PDB entry 5M7G | X-ray diffraction, 2.25 A resolution | chains A and B of the 6 polymer chains in the assembly

# Chain A
Name: Tubulin alpha-1B chain
From: Bos taurus
Reference sequence: P81947 (TBA1B_BOVIN); residues 1-451 here = UniProt positions 1-451
Sequence (451 residues; numbered 1 to 451; the number before each row is that of its first residue):
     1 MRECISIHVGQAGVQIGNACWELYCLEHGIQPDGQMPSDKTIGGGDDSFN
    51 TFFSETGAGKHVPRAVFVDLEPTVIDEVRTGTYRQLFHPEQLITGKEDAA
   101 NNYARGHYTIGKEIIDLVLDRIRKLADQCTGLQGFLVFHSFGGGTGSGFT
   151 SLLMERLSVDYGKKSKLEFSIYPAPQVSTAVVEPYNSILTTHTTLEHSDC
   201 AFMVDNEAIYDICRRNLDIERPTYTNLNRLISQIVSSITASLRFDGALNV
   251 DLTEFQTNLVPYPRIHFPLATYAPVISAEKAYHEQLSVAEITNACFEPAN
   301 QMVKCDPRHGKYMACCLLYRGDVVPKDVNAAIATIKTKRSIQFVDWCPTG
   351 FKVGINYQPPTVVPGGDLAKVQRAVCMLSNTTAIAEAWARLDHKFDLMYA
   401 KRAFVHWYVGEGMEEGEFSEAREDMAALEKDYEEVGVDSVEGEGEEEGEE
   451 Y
Unresolved in the structure: 437-451
Ion coordination: Ca2+: Asp39, Thr41, Gly44, Glu55
Small-molecule neighbours:
  - mbt147 (FB7; 5-(2,6-dimorpholin-4-ylpyridin-4-yl)-4-(trifluoromethyl)pyridin-2-amine): Asn101, Ser178, Thr179, Ala180, Val181
  - GTP (guanosine-5'-triphosphate): Gly10, Gln11, Ala12, Gln15, Ile16, Asp69, Asp98, Ala99, Ala100, Asn101, Ser140, Gly142, Gly143, Gly144, Thr145, Gly146, Ile171, Pro173, Val177, Ser178, Thr179, Glu183, Asn206, Tyr224, Leu227, Asn228, Ile231
Reported in the primary citation:
  - binding site for mbt147: Asn101, Ser178

# Chain B
Name: Tubulin beta-2B chain
From: Bos taurus
Reference sequence: Q6B856 (TBB2B_BOVIN); the author numbering skips numbers that UniProt does not, so the offset changes along the chain: 1-42 = UniProt 1-42; 45-360 = UniProt 43-358; 369-455 = UniProt 359-445
Sequence (445 residues; each row starts with the number of its first residue; note: 10 numbers in that range are skipped by the numbering (no residue carries them; nothing is unmodelled there)):
     1 MREIVHIQAGQCGNQIGAKFWEVISDEHGIDPTGSYHGDSDL
    45 QLERINVYYNEATGNKYVPRAILVDLEPGTMDSVRSGPFGQIFRPDNFVF
    95 GQSGAGNNWAKGHYTEGAELVDSVLDVVRKESESCDCLQGFQLTHSLGGG
   145 TGSGMGTLLISKIREEYPDRIMNTFSVMPSPKVSDTVVEPYNATLSVHQL
   195 VENTDETYCIDNEALYDICFRTLKLTTPTYGDLNHLVSATMSGVTTCLRF
   245 PGQLNADLRKLAVNMVPFPRLHFFMPGFAPLTSRGSQQYRALTVPELTQQ
   295 MFDSKNMMAACDPRHGRYLTVAAIFRGRMSMKEVDEQMLNVQNKNSSYFV
   345 EWIPNNVKTAVCDIPP
   369 RGLKMSATFIGNSTAIQELFKRISEQFTAMFRRKAFLHWYTGEGMDEMEF
   419 TEAESNMNDLVSEYQQYQDATADEQGEFEEEEGEDEA
Unresolved in the structure: 1, 276-281, 440-455
Ion coordination: Mg2+: Gln11 (together with GDP); Ca2+ near Glu113 (its only coordinating residue here)
Small-molecule neighbours:
  - mbt147 (FB7; 5-(2,6-dimorpholin-4-ylpyridin-4-yl)-4-(trifluoromethyl)pyridin-2-amine): Tyr202, Val238, Cys241, Leu248, Asn249, Ala250, Lys254, Leu255, Asn258, Met259, Thr314, Val315, Ala316, Ile318, Asn349, Asn350, Val351, Lys352, Ala354, Ile378
  - GDP (guanosine-5'-diphosphate): Gly10, Gln11, Cys12, Gln15, Ile16, Asp69, Asn101, Ser140, Gly142, Gly143, Gly144, Thr145, Gly146, Ser147, Val171, Pro173, Val177, Asp179, Glu183, Asn206, Leu209, Tyr224, Leu227, Asn228
Curated features (UniProtKB/Swiss-Prot):
  - motif: Met1 to Ile4 (MREI motif)
  - binding site (GTP): Gln11, Glu71, Ser140, Gly144, Thr145, Gly146, Asn206, Asn228
  - binding site (Mg(2+)): Glu71
  - modified residue: Ser40 (Phosphoserine), Thr57 (Phosphothreonine), Lys60 (N6-acetyllysine), Ser174 (Phosphoserine), Thr287 (Phosphothreonine), Thr292 (Phosphothreonine), Arg320 (Omega-N-methylarginine), Glu448 (5-glutamyl polyglutamate)
  - cross-link (Glycyl lysine isopeptide (Lys-Gly)): Lys60 (interchain with G-Cter in ubiquitin), Lys326 (interchain with G-Cter in ubiquitin)
Reported in the primary citation:
  - binding site for mbt147: Glu200, Tyr202, Val238, Cys241, Leu248, Ala250, Lys254, Ala316, Ile318, Lys352, Ala354

# Chain A / chain B interface
Contacting residue pairs (50):
  Gln11(A) with Asn249(B), hydrogen bond
  Glu71(A) with Arg2(B); Asn249(B), hydrogen bond
  Thr73(A) with Asn249(B)
  Val74(A) with Asn249(B)
  Lys96(A) with Arg2(B)
  Glu97(A) with Arg2(B); Cys131(B); Arg164(B), salt bridge
  Asp98(A) with Arg2(B), salt bridge; Asp251(B); Lys254(B), salt bridge
  Ala100(A) with Arg253(B); Lys254(B); Val257(B)
  Asn101(A) with Lys254(B); Asn258(B), hydrogen bond
  Arg105(A) with Arg253(B)
  Pro175(A) with Asn349(B)
  Ser178(A) with Lys352(B), hydrogen bond
  Thr179(A) with Lys352(B), hydrogen bond (backbone-side chain)
  Ala180(A) with Asn258(B)
  Val181(A) with Asn258(B), hydrogen bond (backbone-side chain); Ile347(B), hydrophobic; Pro348(B)
  Arg221(A) with Met325(B)
  Tyr224(A) with Gln247(B)
  Lys394(A) with Pro348(B); Asn349(B), hydrogen bond
  Leu397(A) with Trp346(B)
  Met398(A) with Trp346(B), hydrogen bond (backbone-backbone); Pro348(B)
  Lys401(A) with Phe262(B); Trp346(B); Ala438(B); Thr439(B), hydrogen bond (side chain-backbone)
  Ala403(A) with Pro261(B); Phe262(B), hydrophobic
  Phe404(A) with Val257(B); Asn258(B); Val260(B); Pro261(B), hydrogen bond (backbone-backbone); Ile347(B), hydrophobic
  His406(A) with Val260(B); Pro261(B), hydrogen bond (side chain-backbone); Phe262(B); Pro263(B)
  Trp407(A) with Ala256(B); Val257(B), hydrophobic; Val260(B), hydrogen bond (side chain-backbone)
Interface residues without a listed pair, chain A (28 interface residues in all): Val182, Glu220, Arg402
Interface residues without a listed pair, chain B (30 interface residues in all): Leu132, Asp199, Leu248, Thr314, Lys326, Glu345, Asn350

# In short
28 residues of chain A face 30 of chain B across their interface, with 12 hydrogen bonds and 3 salt bridges.
Polar pairs include Glu97(A)-Arg164(B), Asp98(A)-Arg2(B) and Asp98(A)-Lys254(B). Mbt147 is bound between chain
A and chain B. Ligands of chain A: GTP. The paper reports a binding site for mbt147 at Asn101(A), Ser178(A)
and Glu200(B) among others.
Here chain A is Tubulin alpha-1B chain and chain B is Tubulin beta-2B chain, both from Bos taurus. Entry 5M7G
(Tubulin-MTD147 complex) was determined by X-ray diffraction together with 5M8D, 5JHA, 5JHB, 5M7E and 5M8G
from the same study.
